4TWT - chains A and E of the 3 polymer chains in the assembly; structure by X-ray diffraction, 2.85 A resolution.

Chain A:
Protein: Tumor necrosis factor
Source organism: Homo sapiens
Reference sequence: P01375 (TNFA_HUMAN); residues 1-157 here correspond to UniProt positions 77-233 (UniProt number = residue number + 76)
Chain sequence (157 residues; each row starts with the number of its first residue):
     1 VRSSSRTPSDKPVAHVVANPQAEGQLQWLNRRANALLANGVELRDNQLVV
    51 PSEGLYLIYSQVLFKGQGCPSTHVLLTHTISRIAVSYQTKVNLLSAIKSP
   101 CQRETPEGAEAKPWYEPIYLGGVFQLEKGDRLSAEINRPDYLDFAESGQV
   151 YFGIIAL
Unresolved in the structure: 1-7
Disulfide bonds: Cys69-Cys101
Curated features (UniProtKB/Swiss-Prot):
  - glycosylation: Ser4 (O-linked (GalNAc...) serine)
What the authors report for this chain:
  - binding site for the ligand 38A: His15, Tyr59, Tyr151

Chain E:
Protein: Ala-cys-pro-pro-cys-leu-trp-gln-val-leu-cys-gly
Chain sequence (12 residues; row label = number of the first residue in the row):
     1 ACPPCLWQVLCG
Covalent attachments: (2,4,6-trimethylbenzene-1,3,5-triyl)trimethanol (38A) linked to Cys2, Cys5, Cys11
Residues lining bound ligands: 38A ((2,4,6-trimethylbenzene-1,3,5-triyl)trimethanol): Pro3, Trp7, Gln8

How chain A and chain E interact:
Contacting residue pairs - 8 pairs, chain A then chain E:
  Leu57(A) with Leu6(E); Trp7(E)
  Tyr119(A) with Leu6(E), hydrophobic; Trp7(E), hydrogen bond
  Gly121(A) with Leu6(E)
  Val123(A) with Val9(E), hydrophobic
  Leu157(A) with Val9(E), hydrophobic; Leu10(E), hydrophobic
Other interface residues (no listed pair), chain A (7 interface residues in all): Lys11, Ile155
From the paper, about this interface:
  - interface residues, chain E: Trp7(E), Val9(E)

Overview:
7 residues of chain A and 4 residues of chain E are in contact, with 1 hydrogen bond. The hydrogen-bonded pair
is Tyr119(A)-Trp7(E). Compound 38A is covalently linked to Cys2(E). The paper reports a binding site for the
ligand 38A at His15(A), Tyr59(A) and Tyr151(A); interface residues Trp7(E) and Val9(E).
Chain A is Tumor necrosis factor (Homo sapiens) and chain E is
Ala-cys-pro-pro-cys-leu-trp-gln-val-leu-cys-gly; the structure, Human TNFa dimer in complex with the
semi-synthetic bicyclic peptide M21, was determined by X-ray diffraction.
